PDB entry 6MTQ | X-ray diffraction, 2.70 A resolution | chains L and H of the 3 polymer chains in the assembly

[Chain L]
Name: Antibody VRC42.N1 Fab light chain
Source organism: Homo sapiens
Notes: antibody fragment or engineered binder
Sequence (215 residues; numbered 1 to 214 plus 1 insertion-coded residue; the number before each row is that of its first residue):
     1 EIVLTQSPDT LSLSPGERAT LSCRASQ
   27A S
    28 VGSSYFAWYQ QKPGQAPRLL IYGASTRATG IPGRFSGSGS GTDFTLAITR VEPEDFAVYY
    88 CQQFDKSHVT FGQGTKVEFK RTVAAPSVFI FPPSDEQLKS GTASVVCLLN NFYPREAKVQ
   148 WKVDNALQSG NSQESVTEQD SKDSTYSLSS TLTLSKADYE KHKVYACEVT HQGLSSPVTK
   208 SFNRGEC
Not modelled in the structure: 212-214
Disulfide bonds: Cys-23/Cys-88, Cys-134/Cys-194

[Chain H]
Name: Antibody VRC42.N1 Fab heavy chain
Source organism: Homo sapiens
Notes: antibody fragment or engineered binder
Sequence (228 residues; row label = number of the first residue in the row; note: 13 numbers in that range are skipped by the numbering (no residue carries them; nothing is unmodelled there); a row labelled like 82A-82C holds insertion residues (82A, then the next letters in order)):
     1 QVQLMQSGAE VKRPGSSVKV SCKSSGGSFS DYTLSWVRQA PGQGLQWMGS IV
   52A P
    53 LLNLVNYAQR FQGRVTITAD KSTSTAYMEL
82A-82C RTL
    83 RPQDTAVYYC AREGAEGW
100A-100J GWFAKPVGAL
   101 GVWGQGTTVT VSSA
   125 STKGPSVFPL AP
   139 SSKSTSGGTA ALGCLVKDYF PEPVTVSWNS GALTSGVHTF PAVLQS
   186 SGLYSLSSVV TVPSSSLGTQ TYICNVNHKP SNTKVDKKVE PK
Not modelled in the structure: 139-145
Disulfide bonds: Cys-22/Cys-92, Cys-152/Cys-209

[How chain L and chain H interact]
Contacting residue pairs (68; chain L residue first):
  Glu-1(L) / Arg-62(H)  salt bridge
  Ala-34(L) / Ala-100I(H)  hydrophobic
  Tyr-36(L) / Ala-100I(H)
  Tyr-36(L) / Leu-100J(H)  hydrogen bond (side chain-backbone)
  Gln-38(L) / Gln-39(H)  hydrogen bond
  Gln-38(L) / Tyr-91(H)
  Gln-42(L) / Tyr-91(H)
  Ala-43(L) / Tyr-91(H)  hydrophobic
  Ala-43(L) / Gly-104(H)
  Pro-44(L) / Leu-45(H)  hydrophobic
  Pro-44(L) / Trp-103(H)
  Leu-46(L) / Ala-100I(H)  hydrophobic
  Leu-46(L) / Leu-100J(H)
  Leu-46(L) / Gly-101(H)
  Tyr-49(L) / Glu-98(H)  hydrogen bond
  Tyr-49(L) / Val-100G(H)  hydrophobic
  Tyr-49(L) / Ala-100I(H)  hydrophobic
  Tyr-87(L) / Gln-39(H)  hydrogen bond
  Tyr-87(L) / Gln-43(H)
  Tyr-87(L) / Gly-44(H)
  Tyr-87(L) / Leu-45(H)  hydrophobic
  Phe-91(L) / Gly-100H(H)
  Phe-91(L) / Ala-100I(H)
  Ser-94(L) / Asn-58(H)  hydrogen bond (backbone-side chain)
  His-95(L) / Trp-47(H)
  Val-96(L) / Trp-47(H)
  Phe-98(L) / Val-37(H)  hydrophobic
  Phe-98(L) / Leu-45(H)
  Phe-116(L) / Ala-149(H)  hydrophobic
  Phe-118(L) / Leu-134(H)
  Phe-118(L) / Ala-135(H)
  Phe-118(L) / Ala-149(H)
  Pro-120(L) / Lys-227(H)  hydrogen bond (backbone-side chain)
  Ser-121(L) / Phe-132(H)
  Ser-121(L) / Pro-133(H)
  Ser-121(L) / Lys-227(H)
  Glu-123(L) / Val-131(H)
  Glu-123(L) / Phe-132(H)
  Glu-123(L) / Lys-222(H)  salt bridge
  Gln-124(L) / Phe-132(H)
  Gln-124(L) / Lys-155(H)
  Ser-131(L) / Leu-153(H)
  Ser-131(L) / Lys-155(H)
  Val-133(L) / Leu-134(H)  hydrophobic
  Leu-135(L) / Ala-149(H)  hydrophobic
  Leu-135(L) / Phe-178(H)  hydrophobic
  Leu-135(L) / Val-194(H)  hydrophobic
  Asn-137(L) / His-176(H)  hydrogen bond
  Asn-137(L) / Thr-196(H)
  Asn-138(L) / His-176(H)
  Gln-160(L) / Val-181(H)
  Gln-160(L) / Leu-182(H)  hydrogen bond (side chain-backbone)
  Gln-160(L) / Gln-183(H)
  Glu-161(L) / Val-181(H)
  Ser-162(L) / Phe-178(H)
  Ser-162(L) / Pro-179(H)  hydrogen bond (side chain-backbone)
  Val-163(L) / Pro-179(H)
  Thr-164(L) / Thr-177(H)
  Thr-164(L) / Phe-178(H)
  Asp-167(L) / His-176(H)  salt bridge
  Lys-169(L) / Thr-172(H)
  Lys-169(L) / Gly-174(H)
  Lys-169(L) / Val-175(H)
  Ser-174(L) / His-176(H)
  Ser-174(L) / Phe-178(H)
  Leu-175(L) / Phe-178(H)
  Ser-176(L) / Phe-178(H)
  Ser-176(L) / Ser-192(H)  hydrogen bond
Interface residues without a listed pair, chain L (42 interface residues in all): Gln-89, Pro-119, Asp-122, Ser-127, Thr-129, Thr-178
Interface residues without a listed pair, chain H (46 interface residues in all): Gln-46, Pro-136, Thr-147, Ala-148, Leu-150, Ser-173

[In short]
Chain L and chain H form an interface of 42 and 46 residues respectively; the contacts include 10 hydrogen
bonds and 3 salt bridges. Polar pairs include Glu-1(L)/Arg-62(H), Glu-123(L)/Lys-222(H) and
Asp-167(L)/His-176(H).
Here chain L is Antibody VRC42.N1 Fab light chain and chain H is Antibody VRC42.N1 Fab heavy chain, both from
Homo sapiens. Entry 6MTQ (Crystal structure of VRC42.N1 Fab in complex with T117-F MPER scaffold) was
determined by X-ray diffraction (same publication as 6MTR, 6MTS and 6MTT).
